Entry 9B60 (electron microscopy, 2.57 A resolution); this record covers chains C and G of the 8 polymer chains in the assembly.

== Chain C ==
Name: Isoform Flip of Glutamate receptor 2
Organism: Rattus norvegicus
UniProtKB: P19491 (GRIA2_RAT), isoform P19491-2; the construct has insertions or renumbered stretches relative to UniProt, so the offset changes along the chain: -20 to 847 = UniProt 1-868; 855-868 = UniProt 870-883
Sequence (889 residues; each row starts with the number of its first residue; numbers below 1 keep their minus sign (Met-20 is residue -20)):
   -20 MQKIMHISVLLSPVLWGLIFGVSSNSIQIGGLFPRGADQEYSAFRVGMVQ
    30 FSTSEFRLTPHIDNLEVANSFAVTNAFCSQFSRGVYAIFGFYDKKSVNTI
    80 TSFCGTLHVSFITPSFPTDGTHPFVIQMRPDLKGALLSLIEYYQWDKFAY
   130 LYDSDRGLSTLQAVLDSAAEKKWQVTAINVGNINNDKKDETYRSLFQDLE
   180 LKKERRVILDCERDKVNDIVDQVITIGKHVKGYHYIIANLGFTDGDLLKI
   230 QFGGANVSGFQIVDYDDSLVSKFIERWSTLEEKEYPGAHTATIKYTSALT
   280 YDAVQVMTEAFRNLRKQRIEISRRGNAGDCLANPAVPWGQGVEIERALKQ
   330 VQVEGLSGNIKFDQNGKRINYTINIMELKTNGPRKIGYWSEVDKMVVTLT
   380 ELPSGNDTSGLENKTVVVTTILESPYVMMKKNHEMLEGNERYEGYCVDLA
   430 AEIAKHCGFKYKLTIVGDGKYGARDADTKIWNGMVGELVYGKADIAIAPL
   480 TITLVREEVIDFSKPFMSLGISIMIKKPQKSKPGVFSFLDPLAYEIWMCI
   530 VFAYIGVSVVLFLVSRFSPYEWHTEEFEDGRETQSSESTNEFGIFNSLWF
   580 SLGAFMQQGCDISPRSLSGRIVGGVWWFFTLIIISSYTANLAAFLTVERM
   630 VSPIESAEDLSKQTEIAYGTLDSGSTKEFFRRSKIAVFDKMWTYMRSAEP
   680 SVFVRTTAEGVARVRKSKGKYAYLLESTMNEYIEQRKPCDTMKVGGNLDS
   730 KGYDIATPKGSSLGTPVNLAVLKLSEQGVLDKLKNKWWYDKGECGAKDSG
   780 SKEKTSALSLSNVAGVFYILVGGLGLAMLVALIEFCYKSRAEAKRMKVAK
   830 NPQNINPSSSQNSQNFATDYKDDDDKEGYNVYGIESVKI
Not modelled in the structure: -20 to 510, 552-566, 632-783, 826-868
Sequence notes: conflict Asp733 (Gly754 in P19491); insertion (848, 850-854)
UniProt features mapped onto this chain:
  - region: Ala846, Thr847, Tyr849, Lys855 to Gly862 (Required for interaction with IQSEC1)
  - binding site (L-glutamate): Pro478, Thr480, Arg485, Ser654, Thr655, Glu705
  - site: Arg453 (Interaction with the cone snail toxin Con-ikot-ikot), Ile633 (Crucial to convey clamshell closure to channel opening), Arg660 (Interaction with the cone snail toxin Con-ikot-ikot), Lys752 (Interaction with the cone snail toxin Con-ikot-ikot)
  - modified residue: Ser662 (Phosphoserine), Ser696 (Phosphoserine), Ser839 (Phosphoserine), Ser842 (Phosphoserine), Tyr861 (Phosphotyrosine), Ser865 (Phosphoserine)
  - lipidation (S-palmitoyl cysteine): Cys589, Cys815
  - glycosylation (N-linked (GlcNAc...) asparagine): Asn235, Asn349, Asn385, Asn392

== Chain G ==
Name: Voltage-dependent calcium channel gamma-2 subunit
Organism: Mus musculus
UniProtKB: O88602 (CCG2_MOUSE); residue numbers follow UniProt; this construct covers 1-323
Sequence (323 residues; numbered 1 to 323; the number before each row is that of its first residue):
     1 MGLFDRGVQMLLTTVGAFAAFSLMTIAVGTDYWLYSRGVCKTKSVSENET
    51 SKKNEEVMTHSGLWRTCCLEGNFKGLCKQIDHFPEDADYEADTAEYFLRA
   101 VRASSIFPILSVILLFMGGLCIAASEFYKTRHNIILSAGIFFVSAGLSNI
   151 IGIIVYISANAGDPSKSDSKKNSYSYGWSFYFGALSFIIAEMVGVLAVHM
   201 FIDRHKQLRATARATDYLQASAITRIPSYRYRYQRRSRSSSRSTEPSHSR
   251 DASPVGVKGFNTLPSTEISMYTLSRDPLKAATTPTATYNSDRDNSFLQVH
   301 NCIQKDSKDSLHANTANRRTTPV
Not modelled in the structure: 1-2, 42-54, 163-172, 215-323
Cystine bridges: Cys40-Cys68, Cys67-Cys77
UniProt features mapped onto this chain:
  - modified residue: Ser253 (Phosphoserine), Tyr271 (Phosphotyrosine), Thr321 (Phosphothreonine)
  - glycosylation: Asn48 (N-linked (GlcNAc...) asparagine)
  - mutagenesis: Thr321 (T321A: Abolishes phosphorylation; T321D/E: No interaction with DLG1 and DLG4), Val323 (V323A: No interaction with DLG1 and DLG4)

== Chain C / chain G interface ==
Residue-residue contacts (31; chain C residue first):
  Tyr523(C) with Tyr181(G), hydrogen bond
  Glu524(C) with Ile157(G); Tyr174(G), hydrogen bond; Tyr176(G), hydrogen bond
  Cys528(C) with Ile154(G), hydrophobic
  Phe531(C) with Ile150(G); Ala184(G), hydrophobic; Phe187(G), hydrophobic; Ile188(G), hydrophobic
  Gly535(C) with Glu191(G)
  Val538(C) with Val143(G), hydrophobic; Glu191(G); Val195(G), hydrophobic
  Val539(C) with Val143(G), hydrophobic
  Phe541(C) with Val195(G); Val198(G), hydrophobic; His199(G)
  Leu542(C) with Val143(G), hydrophobic; Val198(G), hydrophobic
  Arg545(C) with Ile202(G)
  Phe546(C) with Leu136(G), hydrophobic; Val198(G), hydrophobic; Phe201(G)
  Pro548(C) with Phe201(G); His205(G); Arg209(G)
  Trp551(C) with Ile202(G), hydrophobic; Lys206(G); Arg209(G), hydrogen bond (backbone-side chain)
  Ile573(C) with Val195(G), hydrophobic; His199(G)
Interface residues without a listed pair, chain C (17 interface residues in all): Met527, Ala532, Ile534
Interface residues without a listed pair, chain G (24 interface residues in all): Leu147, Ile153, Phe180, Gly194

== In short ==
The interface between chain C and chain G involves 17 residues on one side and 24 on the other; the contacts
include 4 hydrogen bonds. Polar contacts include Tyr523(C)-Tyr181(G), Glu524(C)-Tyr174(G) and
Glu524(C)-Tyr176(G).
Chain C is Isoform Flip of Glutamate receptor 2 (Rattus norvegicus) and chain G is Voltage-dependent calcium
channel gamma-2 subunit (Mus musculus); the structure, GluA2 flip Q in complex with TARPgamma2 at pH8,
consensus structure of TMD-TARPgamma2, was determined by electron microscopy together with 9B5Z, 9B61, 9B63,
9B64, 9B67 and 9B6A from the same study.
